PDB entry 8QKU | electron microscopy, 3.80 A resolution | chains B and J of the 20 polymer chains in the assembly

# Chain B
Name: Histone H3
From: Saccharomyces cerevisiae S288C
UniProtKB: P61830 (H3_YEAST); residues 0-135 here correspond to UniProt positions 1-136 (UniProt number = residue number + 1)
Sequence (136 residues; numbered 0 to 135; the number before each row is that of its first residue; numbering starts at 0):
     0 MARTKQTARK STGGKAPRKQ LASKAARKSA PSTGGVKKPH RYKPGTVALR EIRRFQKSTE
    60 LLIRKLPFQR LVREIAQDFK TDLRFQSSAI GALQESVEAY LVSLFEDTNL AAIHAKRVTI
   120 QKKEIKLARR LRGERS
Not modelled in the structure: 0-36, 134-135
Construct notes: conflict Glu123 (Asp124 in P61830)
UniProt features mapped onto this chain:
  - modified residue: Lys4 (N6,N6,N6-trimethyllysine), Lys9 (N6-acetyllysine), Ser10 (Phosphoserine), Lys14 (N6,N6-dimethyllysine), Lys18 (N6-acetyllysine), Lys23 (N6-acetyllysine), Lys27 (N6,N6,N6-trimethyllysine), Lys36 (N6,N6,N6-trimethyllysine), Lys37 (N6-acetyllysine), Lys56 (N6-acetyllysine), Lys64 (N6-acetyllysine), Lys79 (N6,N6,N6-trimethyllysine)

# Chain J
Molecule: 177-nt DNA strand
Sequence (177 nucleotides; numbered -80 to 96; the number before each row is that of its first residue; numbers below 1 keep their minus sign (DT-80 is residue -80)):
   -80 TACATGCACA GGATGTATAT ATCTGACACG TGCCTGGAGA CTAGGGAGTA ATCCCCTTGG
   -20 CGGTTAAAAC GCGGGGGACA GCGCGTACGT GCGTTTAAGC GGTGCTAGAG CTGTCTACGA
    40 CCAATTGAGC GGCCTCGGCA CCGGGATTCT CCAGGGCGGC CGCGGATGCA TTAATGC

# Chain B / chain J interface
Contacting residue pairs (18; chain B residue first):
  Lys37(B) with DC71(J), phosphate contact; DA72(J), phosphate contact
  His39(B) with DC70(J), sugar contact
  Arg40(B) with DG-8(J), base contact; DC71(J), phosphate contact
  Tyr41(B) with DC70(J), phosphate contact
  Lys42(B) with DC70(J), salt bridge to the phosphate; DC71(J), salt bridge to the phosphate
  Thr45(B) with DC70(J), hydrogen bond to the phosphate
  Arg63(B) with DA-14(J), hydrogen bond to the phosphate; DA-13(J), phosphate contact
  Arg83(B) with DC-25(J), phosphate contact; DT-24(J), salt bridge to the phosphate
  Phe84(B) with DT-24(J), phosphate contact
  Gln85(B) with DC-25(J), phosphate contact
  Arg116(B) with DA-3(J), phosphate contact
  Val117(B) with DA-3(J), hydrogen bond to the phosphate
  Thr118(B) with DA-3(J), hydrogen bond to the phosphate
Also at the interface, not in a pair above, chain B (16 interface residues in all): Pro38, Pro43, Gln120
Also at the interface, not in a pair above, chain J (13 interface residues in all): DG-6, DG-4, DC-2, DT69

# Overview
Chain B and chain J form an interface of 16 and 13 residues respectively, with 4 hydrogen bonds and 3 salt
bridges. Among the polar pairs are Thr45(B)-DC70(J), Arg63(B)-DA-14(J) and Val117(B)-DA-3(J).
Here chain B is Histone H3 (Saccharomyces cerevisiae S288C) and chain J is a 177-nt DNA strand. Entry 8QKU
(SWR1-nucleosome complex in configuration 1) was determined by electron microscopy, deposited together with
8QKV.
